7PER - chains D and C of the 24 polymer chains in the assembly; structure by electron microscopy, 35.00 A resolution (very low resolution: no residue pairs are listed; an interface is given only as per-side residue counts).

== Chain D ==
Molecule: Nuclear pore complex protein Nup205
Source organism: Homo sapiens
UniProt: Q92621 (NU205_HUMAN); residues 1-2012 here = UniProt positions 1-2012
Chain sequence (2012 residues; each row starts with the number of its first residue):
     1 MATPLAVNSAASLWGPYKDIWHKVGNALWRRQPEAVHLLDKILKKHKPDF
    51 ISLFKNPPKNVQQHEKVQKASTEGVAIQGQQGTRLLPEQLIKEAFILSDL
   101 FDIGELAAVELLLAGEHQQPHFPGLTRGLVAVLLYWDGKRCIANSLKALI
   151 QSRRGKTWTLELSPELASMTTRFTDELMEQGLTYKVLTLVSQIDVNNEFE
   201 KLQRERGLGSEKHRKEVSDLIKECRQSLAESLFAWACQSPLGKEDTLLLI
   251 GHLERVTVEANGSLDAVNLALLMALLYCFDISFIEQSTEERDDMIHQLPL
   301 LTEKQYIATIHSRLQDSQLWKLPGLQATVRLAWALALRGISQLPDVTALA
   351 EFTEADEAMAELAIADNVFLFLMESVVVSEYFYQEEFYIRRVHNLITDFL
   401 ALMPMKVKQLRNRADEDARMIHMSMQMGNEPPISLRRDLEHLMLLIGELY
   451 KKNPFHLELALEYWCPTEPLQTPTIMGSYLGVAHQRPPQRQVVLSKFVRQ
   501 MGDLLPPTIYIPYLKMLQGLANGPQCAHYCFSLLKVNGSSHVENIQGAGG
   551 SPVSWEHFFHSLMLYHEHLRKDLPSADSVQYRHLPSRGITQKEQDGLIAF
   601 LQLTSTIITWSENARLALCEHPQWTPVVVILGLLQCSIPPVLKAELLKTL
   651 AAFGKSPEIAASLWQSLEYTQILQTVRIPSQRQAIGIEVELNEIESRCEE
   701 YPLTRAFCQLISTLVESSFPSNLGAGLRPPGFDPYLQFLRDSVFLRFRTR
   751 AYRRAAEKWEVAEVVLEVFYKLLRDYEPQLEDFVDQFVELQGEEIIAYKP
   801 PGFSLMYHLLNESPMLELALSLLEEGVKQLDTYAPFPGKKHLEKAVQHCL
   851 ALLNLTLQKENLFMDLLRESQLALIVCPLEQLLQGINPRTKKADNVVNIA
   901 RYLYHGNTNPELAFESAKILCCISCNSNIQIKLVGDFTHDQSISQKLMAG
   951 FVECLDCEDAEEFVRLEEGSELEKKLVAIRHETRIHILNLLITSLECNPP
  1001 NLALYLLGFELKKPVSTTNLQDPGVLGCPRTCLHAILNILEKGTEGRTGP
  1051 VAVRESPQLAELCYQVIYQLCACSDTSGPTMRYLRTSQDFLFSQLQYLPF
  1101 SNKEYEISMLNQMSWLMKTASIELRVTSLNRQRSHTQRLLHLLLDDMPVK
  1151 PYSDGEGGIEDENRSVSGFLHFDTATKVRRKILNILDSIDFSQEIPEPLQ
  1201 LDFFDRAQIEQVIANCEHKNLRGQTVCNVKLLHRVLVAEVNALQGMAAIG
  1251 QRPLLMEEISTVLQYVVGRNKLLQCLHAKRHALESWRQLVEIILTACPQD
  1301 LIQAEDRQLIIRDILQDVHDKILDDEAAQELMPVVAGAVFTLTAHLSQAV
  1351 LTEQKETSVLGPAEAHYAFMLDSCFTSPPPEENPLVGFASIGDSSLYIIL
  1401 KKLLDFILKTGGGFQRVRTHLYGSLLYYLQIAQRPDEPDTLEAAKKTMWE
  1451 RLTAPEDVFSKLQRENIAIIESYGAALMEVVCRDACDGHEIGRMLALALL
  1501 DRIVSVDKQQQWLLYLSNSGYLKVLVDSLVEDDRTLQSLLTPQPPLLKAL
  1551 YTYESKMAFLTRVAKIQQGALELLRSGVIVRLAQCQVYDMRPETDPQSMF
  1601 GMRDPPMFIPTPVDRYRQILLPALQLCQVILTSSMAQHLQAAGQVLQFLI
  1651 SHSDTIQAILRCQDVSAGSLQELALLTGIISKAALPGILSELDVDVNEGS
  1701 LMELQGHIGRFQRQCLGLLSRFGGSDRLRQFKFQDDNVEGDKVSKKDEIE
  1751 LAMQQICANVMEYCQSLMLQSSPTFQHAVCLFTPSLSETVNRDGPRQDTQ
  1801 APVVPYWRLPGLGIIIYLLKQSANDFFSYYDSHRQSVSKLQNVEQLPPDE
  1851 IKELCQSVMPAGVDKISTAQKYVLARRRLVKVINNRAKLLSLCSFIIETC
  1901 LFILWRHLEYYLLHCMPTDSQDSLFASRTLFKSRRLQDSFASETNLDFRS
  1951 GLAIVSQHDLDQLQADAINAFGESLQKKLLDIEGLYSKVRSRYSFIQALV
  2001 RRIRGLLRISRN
Unresolved in the structure: 1-8, 26-37, 76-81, 120-128, 155-163, 175-180, 257-262, 287-303, 380-383, 421-426, 455-457, 468-492, 538-552, 574-590, 621-624, 640-641, 671, 681-685, 745, 752-753, 784-791, 813, 828-838, 873-875, 889-891, 907-908, 925-1391, 1596-1606, 1693-2012
UniProt features mapped onto this chain:
  - modified residue: Ala2 (N-acetylalanine), Thr3 (Phosphothreonine), Ser575 (Phosphoserine), Ser1165 (Phosphoserine), Ser1167 (Phosphoserine), Ser1939 (Phosphoserine), Ser1942 (Phosphoserine)
  - natural variant: Phe1995 (F1995S: In NPHS13)

== Chain C ==
Molecule: Nuclear pore complex protein Nup93
Source organism: Homo sapiens
UniProt: Q8N1F7 (NUP93_HUMAN); residue numbers follow UniProt; this construct covers 1-819
Chain sequence (819 residues; row label = number of the first residue in the row):
     1 MDTEGFGELLQQAEQLAAETEGISELPHVERNLQEIQQAGERLRSRTLTR
    51 TSQETADVKASVLLGSRGLDISHISQRLESLSAATTFEPLEPVKDTDIQG
   101 FLKNEKDNALLSAIEESRKRTFGMAEEYHRESMLVEWEQVKQRILHTLLA
   151 SGEDALDFTQESEPSYISDVGPPGRSSLDNIEMAYARQIYIYNEKIVNGH
   201 LQPNLVDLCASVAELDDKSISDMWTMVKQMTDVLLTPATDALKNRSSVEV
   251 RMEFVRQALAYLEQSYKNYTLVTVFGNLHQAQLGGVPGTYQLVRSFLNIK
   301 LPAPLPGLQDGEVEGHPVWALIYYCMRCGDLLAASQVVNRAQHQLGEFKT
   351 WFQEYMNSKDRRLSPATENKLRLHYRRALRNNTDPYKRAVYCIIGRCDVT
   401 DNQSEVADKTEDYLWLKLNQVCFDDDGTSSPQDRLTLSQFQKQLLEDYGE
   451 SHFTVNQQPFLYFQVLFLTAQFEAAVAFLFRMERLRCHAVHVALVLFELK
   501 LLLKSSGQSAQLLSHEPGDPPCLRRLNFVRLLMLYTRKFESTDPREALQY
   551 FYFLRDEKDSQGENMFLRCVSELVIESREFDMILGKLENDGSRKPGVIDK
   601 FTSDTKPIINKVASVAENKGLFEEAAKLYDLAKNADKVLELMNKLLSPVV
   651 PQISAPQSNKERLKNMALSIAERYRAQGISANKFVDSTFYLLLDLITFFD
   701 EYHSGHIDRAFDIIERLKLVPLNQESVEERVAAFRNFSDEIRHNLSEVLL
   751 ATMNILFTQFKRLKGTSPSSSSRPQRVIEDRDSQLRSQARTLITFAGMIP
   801 YRTSGDTNARLVQMEVLMN
Unresolved in the structure: 1-172, 235-249, 280-281, 456-458, 505-521, 766-777, 816-819
UniProt features mapped onto this chain:
  - modified residue: Thr49 (Phosphothreonine), Ser52 (Phosphoserine), Ser66 (Phosphoserine), Ser72 (Phosphoserine), Ser75 (Phosphoserine), Ser80 (Phosphoserine), Ser430 (Phosphoserine), Ser767 (Phosphoserine)
  - natural variant: Arg388 (R388W: In NPHS12), Gly591 (G591V: In NPHS12), Tyr629 (Y629C: In NPHS12)

== Interface between chain D and chain C ==
At this resolution (35 A) residue pairs are not listed: 17 residues of chain D and 18 of chain C lie at the interface.

== In short ==
17 residues of chain D and 18 residues of chain C are in contact.
Here chain D is Nuclear pore complex protein Nup205 and chain C is Nuclear pore complex protein Nup93, both
from Homo sapiens. Entry 7PER (Model of the inner ring of the human nuclear pore complex) was determined by
electron microscopy, deposited together with 7PEQ.
